PDB entry 6DVC | X-ray diffraction, 3.30 A resolution | chains A and C of the 9 polymer chains in the assembly

# Chain A
Name: DNA-directed RNA polymerase subunit alpha
Source organism: Mycobacterium tuberculosis (strain ATCC 25618 / H37Rv)
Notes: EC 2.7.7.6
UniProt: P9WGZ1 (RPOA_MYCTU); residue numbers follow UniProt; this construct covers 1-347
Chain sequence (359 residues; numbered -11 to 347; the number before each row is that of its first residue; numbers below 1 keep their minus sign (Met-11 is residue -11)):
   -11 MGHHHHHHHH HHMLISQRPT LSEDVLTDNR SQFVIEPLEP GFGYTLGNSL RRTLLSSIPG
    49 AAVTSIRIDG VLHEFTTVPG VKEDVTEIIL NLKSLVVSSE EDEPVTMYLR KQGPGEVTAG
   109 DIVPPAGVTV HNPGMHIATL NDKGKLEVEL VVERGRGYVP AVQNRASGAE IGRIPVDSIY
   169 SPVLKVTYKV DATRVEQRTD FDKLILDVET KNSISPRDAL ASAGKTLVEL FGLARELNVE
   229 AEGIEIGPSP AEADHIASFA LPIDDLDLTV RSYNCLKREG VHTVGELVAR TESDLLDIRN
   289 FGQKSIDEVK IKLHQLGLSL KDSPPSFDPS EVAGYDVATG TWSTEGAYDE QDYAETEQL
Disordered / not traced: -11 to 1, 227-347
Differences from the reference sequence: initiating methionine (-11); expression tag (-10 to 0)

# Chain C
Name: DNA-directed RNA polymerase subunit beta
Source organism: Mycobacterium tuberculosis (strain ATCC 25618 / H37Rv)
Notes: EC 2.7.7.6
UniProt: P9WGY9 (RPOB_MYCTU); residues 1-1178 here = UniProt positions 1-1178
Chain sequence (1178 residues; numbered 1 to 1178; the number before each row is that of its first residue):
     1 MLEGCILADS RQSKTAASPS PSRPQSSSNN SVPGAPNRVS FAKLREPLEV PGLLDVQTDS
    61 FEWLIGSPRW RESAAERGDV NPVGGLEEVL YELSPIEDFS GSMSLSFSDP RFDDVKAPVD
   121 ECKDKDMTYA APLFVTAEFI NNNTGEIKSQ TVFMGDFPMM TEKGTFIING TERVVVSQLV
   181 RSPGVYFDET IDKSTDKTLH SVKVIPSRGA WLEFDVDKRD TVGVRIDRKR RQPVTVLLKA
   241 LGWTSEQIVE RFGFSEIMRS TLEKDNTVGT DEALLDIYRK LRPGEPPTKE SAQTLLENLF
   301 FKEKRYDLAR VGRYKVNKKL GLHVGEPITS STLTEEDVVA TIEYLVRLHE GQTTMTVPGG
   361 VEVPVETDDI DHFGNRRLRT VGELIQNQIR VGMSRMERVV RERMTTQDVE AITPQTLINI
   421 RPVVAAIKEF FGTSQLSQFM DQNNPLSGLT HKRRLSALGP GGLSRERAGL EVRDVHPSHY
   481 GRMCPIETPE GPNIGLIGSL SVYARVNPFG FIETPYRKVV DGVVSDEIVY LTADEEDRHV
   541 VAQANSPIDA DGRFVEPRVL VRRKAGEVEY VPSSEVDYMD VSPRQMVSVA TAMIPFLEHD
   601 DANRALMGAN MQRQAVPLVR SEAPLVGTGM ELRAAIDAGD VVVAEESGVI EEVSADYITV
   661 MHDNGTRRTY RMRKFARSNH GTCANQCPIV DAGDRVEAGQ VIADGPCTDD GEMALGKNLL
   721 VAIMPWEGHN YEDAIILSNR LVEEDVLTSI HIEEHEIDAR DTKLGAEEIT RDIPNISDEV
   781 LADLDERGIV RIGAEVRDGD ILVGKVTPKG ETELTPEERL LRAIFGEKAR EVRDTSLKVP
   841 HGESGKVIGI RVFSREDEDE LPAGVNELVR VYVAQKRKIS DGDKLAGRHG NKGVIGKILP
   901 VEDMPFLADG TPVDIILNTH GVPRRMNIGQ ILETHLGWCA HSGWKVDAAK GVPDWAARLP
   961 DELLEAQPNA IVSTPVFDGA QEAELQGLLS CTLPNRDGDV LVDADGKAML FDGRSGEPFP
  1021 YPVTVGYMYI MKLHHLVDDK IHARSTGPYS MITQQPLGGK AQFGGQRFGE MECWAMQAYG
  1081 AAYTLQELLT IKSDDTVGRV KVYEAIVKGE NIPEPGIPES FKVLLKELQS LCLNVEVLSS
  1141 DGAAIELREG EDEDLERAAA NLGINLSRNE SASVEDLA
Disordered / not traced: 1-27, 1154-1178
UniProt features mapped onto this chain:
  - natural variant: Val423 (V423A: In strain: vr1), Leu436 (L436P: In strain: vr2), Ser437 (S437T: In strain: vr3), Gln438 to Asp441 (sequence variant, change not given here; In strain: RJ49), Gln438 (Q438L: In strain: vr4), Phe439 (F439V: In strain: RJ37), Met440 to Asn443 (deletion: In strain: RJ55), Asp441 (D441V: In strain: vr3), Leu449 to Lys452 (sequence variant, change not given here; In strain: RJ48), His451 (H451D: In strain: vr5; H451L: In strain: SP28; H451N: In strain: vr6; H451P: In strain: vr8; H451Q: In strain: vr1; H451R: In strain: vr7), Ser456 (S456L: In strain: vr11 and RJ37; S456Q: In strain: vr9; S456W: In strain: vr10), Leu458 (L458P: In strain: vr12 and SP22)
  - mutagenesis: Glu138 (E138R: Weakens interaction with TRCF and CarD), Ile147 (I147A: Weakens interaction with TRCF and CarD), Lys148 (K148A: Does not affect association with TRCF, but weakens interaction with CarD), Ser149 (S149A: Does not affect association with TRCF, but weakens interaction with CarD)

# Chain A / chain C interface
Residue-residue contacts - 79 pairs, chain A then chain C:
  Arg18(A) - Arg996(C)
  Arg18(A) - Asp997(C)  salt bridge
  Tyr32(A) - Phe1011(C)  hydrophobic
  Tyr32(A) - Gly1016(C)
  Tyr32(A) - Glu1017(C)
  Tyr32(A) - Pro1018(C)
  Thr33(A) - Glu1017(C)  hydrogen bond
  Asn36(A) - Gly1013(C)  hydrogen bond (side chain-backbone)
  Asn36(A) - Arg1014(C)  hydrogen bond (side chain-backbone)
  Asn36(A) - Ser1015(C)  hydrogen bond (side chain-backbone)
  Asn36(A) - Gly1016(C)
  Arg39(A) - Glu902(C)  hydrogen bond (side chain-backbone)
  Arg39(A) - Phe906(C)
  Arg39(A) - Gly910(C)  hydrogen bond (side chain-backbone)
  Arg40(A) - Glu902(C)  hydrogen bond (side chain-backbone)
  Arg40(A) - Asp903(C)  salt bridge
  Arg40(A) - Gly1013(C)  hydrogen bond (side chain-backbone)
  Arg40(A) - Arg1014(C)
  Ser44(A) - Glu902(C)
  Leu60(A) - Ile792(C)
  Leu60(A) - Gly793(C)
  His61(A) - Ile792(C)
  His61(A) - Lys846(C)
  His61(A) - Val847(C)
  His61(A) - Ile848(C)
  Glu62(A) - Lys876(C)  salt bridge
  Phe63(A) - Phe675(C)
  Phe63(A) - Ile750(C)  hydrophobic
  Phe63(A) - Ile848(C)  hydrophobic
  Phe63(A) - Ala874(C)  hydrophobic
  Thr64(A) - Phe675(C)
  Thr65(A) - Asp656(C)  hydrogen bond
  Thr65(A) - Lys674(C)
  Gly68(A) - Ser654(C)
  Val69(A) - Ser654(C)
  Val69(A) - Ala655(C)  hydrogen bond (backbone-backbone)
  Lys70(A) - Ala655(C)
  Lys70(A) - Pro688(C)
  Lys70(A) - Ile689(C)  hydrogen bond (side chain-backbone)
  Lys70(A) - Val690(C)  hydrogen bond (side chain-backbone)
  Lys70(A) - Asp691(C)  salt bridge
  Asp72(A) - Lys674(C)  salt bridge
  Asp72(A) - Phe675(C)
  Asp72(A) - Cys687(C)
  Thr74(A) - Val619(C)
  Thr74(A) - Phe675(C)
  Glu75(A) - Arg620(C)
  Leu78(A) - Val619(C)  hydrophobic
  Leu78(A) - Arg620(C)
  Asn79(A) - Arg620(C)
  Lys81(A) - Glu743(C)
  Lys81(A) - Asp745(C)
  Asn129(A) - Glu652(C)
  Asn129(A) - Val653(C)
  Lys131(A) - Glu652(C)  salt bridge
  Lys131(A) - Tyr657(C)  hydrogen bond
  Tyr146(A) - Val742(C)
  Tyr146(A) - Glu743(C)
  Tyr146(A) - Lys878(C)
  Gln151(A) - Glu795(C)
  Asn152(A) - Glu795(C)  hydrogen bond (backbone-side chain)
  Arg153(A) - Asp783(C)  salt bridge
  Arg153(A) - Glu795(C)
  Ile159(A) - Arg791(C)
  Ile159(A) - Ile792(C)
  Arg161(A) - Lys846(C)
  Ile162(A) - Lys846(C)
  Asp165(A) - Lys878(C)  salt bridge
  Ile167(A) - Glu743(C)
  Lys173(A) - Asp909(C)
  Lys173(A) - Thr911(C)
  Val174(A) - Gly910(C)
  Thr175(A) - Ala908(C)  hydrogen bond (side chain-backbone)
  Thr175(A) - Asp909(C)
  Thr175(A) - Gly910(C)
  Tyr176(A) - Phe906(C)
  Tyr176(A) - Phe1011(C)  hydrophobic
  Tyr176(A) - Gly1016(C)  hydrogen bond (side chain-backbone)
  Glu197(A) - Arg996(C)  salt bridge
Interface residues without a listed pair, chain A (45 interface residues in all): Gly29, Leu43, Val66, Pro67, Glu71, Thr127, Pro163
Interface residues without a listed pair, chain C (52 interface residues in all): Asn739, Ala794, Asp800, Val901, Pro912, Asp1012

# In short
The interface between chain A and chain C involves 45 residues on one side and 52 on the other; the contacts
include 16 hydrogen bonds and 9 salt bridges. Polar contacts include Arg18(A)-Asp997(C), Arg40(A)-Asp903(C)
and Glu62(A)-Lys876(C). UniProt lists 4 mutagenesis sites on chain C.
Chain A is DNA-directed RNA polymerase subunit alpha and chain C is DNA-directed RNA polymerase subunit beta,
both from Mycobacterium tuberculosis (strain ATCC 25618 / H37Rv); the structure, Crystal structure of
Mycobacterium tuberculosis transcription initiation complex(ECF sigma factor L) containing 5nt RNA with 6nt
..., was determined by X-ray diffraction (same publication as 6DV9, 6DVB, 6DVD and 6DVE).
